PDB entry 6R90 | electron microscopy, 4.50 A resolution (low resolution: residue-level contacts below are approximate; hydrogen-bond / salt-bridge calls are withheld) | chains E and J of the 12 polymer chains in the assembly

# Chain E
Name: Histone H3.1
From: Homo sapiens
UniProtKB: P68431 (H31_HUMAN); numbering as in UniProt (aligned over 1-136)
Sequence (139 residues; row label = number of the first residue in the row; numbers below 1 keep their minus sign (Gly-2 is residue -2)):
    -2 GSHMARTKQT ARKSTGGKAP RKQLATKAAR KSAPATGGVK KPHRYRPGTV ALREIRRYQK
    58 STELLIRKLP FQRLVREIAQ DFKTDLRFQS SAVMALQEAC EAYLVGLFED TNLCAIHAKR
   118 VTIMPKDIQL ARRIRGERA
Disordered / not traced: -2 to 36, 136
Construct notes: expression tag (-2 to 0)

# Chain J
Molecule: Human alpha-satellite DNA (145-MER) with abasic sites at positions 93-94
Sequence (145 nucleotides; row label = number of the first residue in the row):
     1 ATCAATATCC ACCTGCAGAT TCTACCAAAA GTGTATTTGG AAACTGCTCC ATCAAAAGGC
    61 ATGTTCAGCT GAACCAGCTG AACATGCCTT TTXXTGGAGC AGTTTCCAAA TACACTTTTG
   121 GTAGAATCTG CAGGTGGATA TTGAT
Modified / non-standard residues: 3DR (1',2'-dideoxyribofuranose-5'-phosphate) at position 93; 3DR (1',2'-dideoxyribofuranose-5'-phosphate) at position 94

# Interface between chain E and chain J
Contacting residue pairs (21; chain E residue first):
  Arg41(E) - DG143(J)
  Tyr42(E) - DT142(J)
  Tyr42(E) - DG143(J)
  Arg43(E) - DG68(J)
  Arg43(E) - DG143(J)
  Pro44(E) - DA67(J)
  Thr46(E) - DT142(J)
  Thr46(E) - DG143(J)
  Arg64(E) - DG59(J)
  Arg73(E) - DC50(J)
  Arg84(E) - DC49(J)
  Arg84(E) - DC50(J)
  Phe85(E) - DC50(J)
  Gln86(E) - DC49(J)
  Arg117(E) - DT70(J)
  Arg117(E) - DG71(J)
  Val118(E) - DC69(J)
  Val118(E) - DT70(J)
  Thr119(E) - DC69(J)
  Thr119(E) - DT70(J)
  Met121(E) - DG71(J)
Interface residues without a listed pair, chain E (19 interface residues in all): Lys38, His40, Arg53, Leu83, Ser87
Interface residues without a listed pair, chain J (12 interface residues in all): DC60, DT145

# In short
Chain E and chain J form an interface of 19 and 12 residues respectively.
Chain E is Histone H3.1 (Homo sapiens) and chain J is Human alpha-satellite DNA (145-MER) with abasic sites at
positions 93-94; the structure, Cryo-EM structure of NCP-THF2(+1)-UV-DDB class A, was determined by electron
microscopy (same publication as 6R8Y, 6R8Z, 6R91, 6R92, 6R93 and 6R94).
